PDB entry 4KCB | X-ray diffraction, 2.90 A resolution | chain A

# Chain A
Molecule: Arabinan endo-1,5-alpha-L-arabinosidase
Organism: uncultured bacterium
Notes: EC 3.2.1.99
UniProtKB: D2XML8 (D2XML8_9BACT); residues 21-347 here = UniProt positions 21-347
Chain sequence (447 residues; row label = number of the first residue in the row; numbers below 1 keep their minus sign (Met-93 is residue -93)):
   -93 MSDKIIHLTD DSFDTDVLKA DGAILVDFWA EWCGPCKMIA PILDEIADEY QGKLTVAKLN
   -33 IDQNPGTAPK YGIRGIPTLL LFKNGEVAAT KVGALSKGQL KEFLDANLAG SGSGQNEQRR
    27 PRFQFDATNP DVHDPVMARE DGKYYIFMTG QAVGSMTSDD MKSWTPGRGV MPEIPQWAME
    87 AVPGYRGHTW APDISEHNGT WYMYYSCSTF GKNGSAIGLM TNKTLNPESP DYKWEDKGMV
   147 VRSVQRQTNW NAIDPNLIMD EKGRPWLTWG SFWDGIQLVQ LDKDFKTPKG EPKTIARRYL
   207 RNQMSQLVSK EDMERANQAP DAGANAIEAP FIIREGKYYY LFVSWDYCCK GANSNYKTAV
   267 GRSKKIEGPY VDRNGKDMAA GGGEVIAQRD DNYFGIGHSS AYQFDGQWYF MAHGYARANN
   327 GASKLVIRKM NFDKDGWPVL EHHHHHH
Disordered / not traced: -93 to 27, 207-227, 349-353
Differences from the reference sequence: initiating methionine (-93); expression tag (-92 to 20, 348-353)
Disulfides: Cys254-Cys255
What the authors report for this chain:
  - mutagenesis - F237A: abolished catalytic activity
  - binding site for phosphate ion: His39, Trp96 (by similarity / conservation)
  - conformationally variable residues (order/disorder transition): Arg207 to Asp227
  - specificity-determining residues: Arg203 to Ala230

# In short
From the paper: a binding site for phosphate ion at His39 and Trp96; F237A abolishes catalytic activity.
Chain A is Arabinan endo-1,5-alpha-L-arabinosidase (uncultured bacterium); the structure, Crystal Structure of
Exo-1,5-alpha-L-arabinanase from Bovine Ruminal Metagenomic Library, was determined by X-ray diffraction
together with 4KC7, 4KC8 and 4KCA from the same study.
